Entry 4A2A (X-ray diffraction, 1.80 A resolution); this record covers chains A and C.

Chain A:
Name: Cell division protein ftsa, putative
Organism: Thermotoga maritima
Notes: fragment: ftsa, residues 1-419
Reference sequence: Q9WZU0 (Q9WZU0_THEMA); numbering as in UniProt (aligned over 1-419)
Chain sequence (419 residues; row label = number of the first residue in the row):
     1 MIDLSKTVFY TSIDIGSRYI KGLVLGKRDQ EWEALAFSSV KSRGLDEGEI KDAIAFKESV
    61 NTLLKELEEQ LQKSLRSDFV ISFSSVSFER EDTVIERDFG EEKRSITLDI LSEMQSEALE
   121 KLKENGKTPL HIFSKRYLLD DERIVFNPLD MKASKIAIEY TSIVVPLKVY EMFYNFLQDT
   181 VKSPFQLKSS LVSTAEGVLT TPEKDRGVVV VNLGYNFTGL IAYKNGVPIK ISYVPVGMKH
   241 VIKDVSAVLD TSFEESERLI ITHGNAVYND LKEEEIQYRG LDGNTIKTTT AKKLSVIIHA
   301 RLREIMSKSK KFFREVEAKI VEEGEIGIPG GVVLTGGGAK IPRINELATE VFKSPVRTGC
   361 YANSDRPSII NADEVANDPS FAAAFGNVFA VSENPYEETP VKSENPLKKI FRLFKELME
Unresolved in the structure: 1-6, 28-31, 320-327, 391-419
Ligand contacts: ATP (adenosine-5'-triphosphate): G16, S17, R18, Y19, K21, S84, N212, L213, G214, Y215, N216, F217, M238, I242, E257, I260, I261, G336, G337, G338, K340, I341, S380

Chain C:
Name: Cell division protein ftsz
Notes: fragment: ftsz, residues 336-351
Reference sequence: O08398 (FTSZ_THEMA); residues 336-351 here = UniProt positions 336-351
Chain sequence (16 residues; each row starts with the number of its first residue):
   336 EGDIPAIYRY GLEGLL
Unresolved in the structure: 336-337

Chain A / chain C interface:
Pairs across the interface (25; chain A residue first):
  K243(A) - D338(C)
  D244(A) - P340(C)
  D244(A) - A341(C)  hydrogen bond (side chain-backbone)
  A247(A) - P340(C)  hydrophobic
  V248(A) - I342(C)  hydrophobic
  V248(A) - L351(C)  hydrophobic
  Y268(A) - L347(C)
  Y268(A) - L350(C)  hydrophobic
  K293(A) - L350(C)
  K293(A) - L351(C)
  V296(A) - I342(C)  hydrophobic
  V296(A) - L347(C)  hydrophobic
  V296(A) - L350(C)  hydrophobic
  I297(A) - I342(C)  hydrophobic
  A300(A) - A341(C)
  A300(A) - I342(C)  hydrophobic
  A300(A) - Y345(C)
  R301(A) - D338(C)  salt bridge
  R301(A) - I339(C)
  R301(A) - A341(C)
  R301(A) - R344(C)
  R303(A) - Y345(C)
  E304(A) - R344(C)  salt bridge
  E304(A) - Y345(C)
  S307(A) - Y345(C)
Interface residues without a listed pair, chain A (17 interface residues in all): H240, K292, H299, K308
Interface residues without a listed pair, chain C (11 interface residues in all): Y343
The authors on this interface:
  - pairs named by the authors: K293(A)-L351(C), R301(A)-D338(C) (salt bridge), E304(A)-R344(C)

In short:
The interface between chain A and chain C involves 17 residues on one side and 11 on the other; the contacts
include 1 hydrogen bond and 2 salt bridges. Among the polar pairs are R301(A)-D338(C), E304(A)-R344(C) and
D244(A)-A341(C). The paper describes contacts between K293(A) and L351(C) and E304(A) and R344(C); a salt
bridge between R301(A) and D338(C).
Here chain A is Cell division protein ftsa, putative (Thermotoga maritima) and chain C is Cell division
protein ftsz. Entry 4A2A (Thermotoga maritima FtsA:FtsZ(336-351)) was determined by X-ray diffraction (same
publication as 4A2B).
